PDB entry 5NG1 | X-ray diffraction, 2.20 A resolution | chains B and C of the 6 polymer chains in the assembly

Chain B:
Protein: Tubulin beta-2B chain
Source organism: Bos taurus
UniProt: Q6B856 (TBB2B_BOVIN); the author numbering skips numbers that UniProt does not, so the offset changes along the chain: 1-42 = UniProt 1-42; 45-360 = UniProt 43-358; 369-455 = UniProt 359-445
Amino-acid sequence (445 residues; numbered 1 to 455; 10 numbers in that range are skipped by the numbering (no residue carries them; nothing is unmodelled there); the number before each row is that of its first residue):
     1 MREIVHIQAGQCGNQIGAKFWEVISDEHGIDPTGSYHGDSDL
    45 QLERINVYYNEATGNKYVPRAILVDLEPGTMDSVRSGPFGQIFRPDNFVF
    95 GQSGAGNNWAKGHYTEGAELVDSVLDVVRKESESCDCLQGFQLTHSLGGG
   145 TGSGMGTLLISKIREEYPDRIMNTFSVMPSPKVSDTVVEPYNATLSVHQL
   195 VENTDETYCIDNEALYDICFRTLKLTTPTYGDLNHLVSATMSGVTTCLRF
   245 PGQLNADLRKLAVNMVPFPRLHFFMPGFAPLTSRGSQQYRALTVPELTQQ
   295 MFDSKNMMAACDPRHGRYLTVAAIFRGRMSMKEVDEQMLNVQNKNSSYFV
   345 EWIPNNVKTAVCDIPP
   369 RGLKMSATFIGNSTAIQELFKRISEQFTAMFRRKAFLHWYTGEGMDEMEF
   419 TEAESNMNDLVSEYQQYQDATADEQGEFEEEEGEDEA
Disordered / not traced: 278-285, 439-455
Glycans and other covalent adducts: compound 8WE linked to His229
Ion coordination: Mg2+: Gln11 (together with GDP)
Ligand contacts:
  - 8WB (2-methoxy-5-(2,3,4-trimethoxyphenyl)cyclohepta-2,4,6-trien-1-one): Val238, Cys241, Leu242, Leu248, Ala250, Asp251, Lys254, Leu255, Asn258, Met259, Thr314, Val315, Ala316, Ile318, Asn350, Lys352, Ala354, Ile378
  - 8WE ((2Z,4E)-N-[(S)-oxidanyl-[(1S,2E,5S,11R,17S,19R)-3,11,19-trimethyl-7,13-bis(oxidanylidene)-6,21-dioxabicyclo[15.3.1]henicos-2-en-5-yl]methyl]hexa-2,4-dienamide): Val23, Glu27, Leu217, Leu230, Ala233, Phe272, Pro274, Leu275, Thr276, Leu286, Pro360, Arg369, Leu371
  - GDP (guanosine-5'-diphosphate): Gly10, Gln11, Cys12, Gln15, Ile16, Asp69, Asn101, Ser140, Gly142, Gly143, Gly144, Thr145, Gly146, Ser147, Val171, Pro173, Val177, Ser178, Asp179, Glu183, Asn206, Leu209, Tyr224, Leu227, Asn228
UniProt features mapped onto this chain:
  - motif: Met1 to Ile4 (MREI motif)
  - binding site (GTP): Gln11, Glu71, Ser140, Gly144, Thr145, Gly146, Asn206, Asn228
  - binding site (Mg(2+)): Glu71
  - modified residue: Ser40 (Phosphoserine), Thr57 (Phosphothreonine), Lys60 (N6-acetyllysine), Ser174 (Phosphoserine), Thr287 (Phosphothreonine), Thr292 (Phosphothreonine), Arg320 (Omega-N-methylarginine), Glu448 (5-glutamyl polyglutamate)
  - cross-link (Glycyl lysine isopeptide (Lys-Gly)): Lys60 (interchain with G-Cter in ubiquitin), Lys326 (interchain with G-Cter in ubiquitin)
From the paper describing this entry:
  - conformationally variable residues (loop rearrangement): Ala250
  - binding site for 8WB: Ala250
  - binding site for (-)-ZAMPANOLIDE (Bound form): His229

Chain C:
Protein: Tubulin alpha-1B chain
Source organism: Bos taurus
UniProt: P81947 (TBA1B_BOVIN); residues 1-451 here = UniProt positions 1-451
Amino-acid sequence (451 residues; row label = number of the first residue in the row):
     1 MRECISIHVGQAGVQIGNACWELYCLEHGIQPDGQMPSDKTIGGGDDSFN
    51 TFFSETGAGKHVPRAVFVDLEPTVIDEVRTGTYRQLFHPEQLITGKEDAA
   101 NNYARGHYTIGKEIIDLVLDRIRKLADQCTGLQGFLVFHSFGGGTGSGFT
   151 SLLMERLSVDYGKKSKLEFSIYPAPQVSTAVVEPYNSILTTHTTLEHSDC
   201 AFMVDNEAIYDICRRNLDIERPTYTNLNRLISQIVSSITASLRFDGALNV
   251 DLTEFQTNLVPYPRIHFPLATYAPVISAEKAYHEQLSVAEITNACFEPAN
   301 QMVKCDPRHGKYMACCLLYRGDVVPKDVNAAIATIKTKRSIQFVDWCPTG
   351 FKVGINYQPPTVVPGGDLAKVQRAVCMLSNTTAIAEAWARLDHKFDLMYA
   401 KRAFVHWYVGEGMEEGEFSEAREDMAALEKDYEEVGVDSVEGEGEEEGEE
   451 Y
Disordered / not traced: 441-451
Ion coordination: Ca2+: Asp39, Thr41, Gly44, Glu55
Ligand contacts:
  - 8WB (2-methoxy-5-(2,3,4-trimethoxyphenyl)cyclohepta-2,4,6-trien-1-one): Thr179, Ala180, Val181
  - GTP (guanosine-5'-triphosphate): Val9, Gly10, Gln11, Ala12, Gln15, Ile16, Asp69, Asp98, Ala99, Ala100, Asn101, Ser140, Gly142, Gly143, Gly144, Thr145, Gly146, Ile171, Pro173, Val177, Ser178, Thr179, Glu183, Asn206, Tyr224, Leu227, Asn228, Ile231

Chain B / chain C interface:
Pairs across the interface (43; chain B residue first):
  Glu71(B) - Arg2(C)  salt bridge
  Gln96(B) - Met1(C)
  Gln96(B) - Arg2(C)  hydrogen bond (backbone-side chain)
  Ser97(B) - Arg2(C)
  Gly98(B) - Arg2(C)
  Asn101(B) - Glu254(C)  hydrogen bond
  Asp179(B) - Glu254(C)
  Asp179(B) - Lys352(C)  hydrogen bond (backbone-side chain)
  Thr180(B) - Glu254(C)
  Thr180(B) - Asn258(C)
  Val181(B) - Asn258(C)  hydrogen bond (backbone-side chain)
  Val181(B) - Pro348(C)  hydrophobic
  Val182(B) - Thr257(C)
  Thr221(B) - Lys326(C)
  Thr221(B) - Asn329(C)
  Ala397(B) - Trp346(C)
  Met398(B) - Trp346(C)
  Arg400(B) - Asp345(C)  salt bridge
  Arg400(B) - Ser439(C)  hydrogen bond
  Arg401(B) - Tyr262(C)  hydrogen bond (backbone-side chain)
  Arg401(B) - Asp345(C)  salt bridge
  Arg401(B) - Trp346(C)
  Arg401(B) - Glu434(C)  hydrogen bond (side chain-backbone)
  Arg401(B) - Val435(C)
  Arg401(B) - Val437(C)  hydrogen bond (side chain-backbone)
  Arg401(B) - Asp438(C)
  Arg401(B) - Ser439(C)  hydrogen bond
  Lys402(B) - Tyr262(C)
  Ala403(B) - Pro261(C)
  Ala403(B) - Tyr262(C)
  Ala403(B) - Trp346(C)  hydrophobic
  Phe404(B) - Thr257(C)
  Phe404(B) - Asn258(C)
  Phe404(B) - Val260(C)
  Phe404(B) - Pro261(C)  hydrogen bond (backbone-backbone)
  Phe404(B) - Trp346(C)  hydrophobic
  His406(B) - Val260(C)  hydrogen bond (side chain-backbone)
  His406(B) - Pro261(C)
  His406(B) - Tyr262(C)
  His406(B) - Pro263(C)
  Trp407(B) - Gln256(C)
  Trp407(B) - Thr257(C)  hydrogen bond (side chain-backbone)
  Trp407(B) - Val260(C)
Interface residues without a listed pair, chain B (22 interface residues in all): Gly100, Thr220, Leu405
Interface residues without a listed pair, chain C (23 interface residues in all): Pro325, Cys347

Summary:
The interface between chain B and chain C involves 22 residues on one side and 23 on the other, with 12
hydrogen bonds and 3 salt bridges. Polar pairs include Glu71(B)-Arg2(C), Arg400(B)-Asp345(C) and
Arg401(B)-Asp345(C). The paper reports a binding site for 8WB at Ala250(B); a binding site for (-)-ZAMPANOLIDE
(Bound form) at His229(B).
Chain B is Tubulin beta-2B chain and chain C is Tubulin alpha-1B chain, both from Bos taurus; the structure,
TUBULIN-MTC-zampanolide complex, was determined by X-ray diffraction (same publication as 5NFZ).
